Entry 8FNF (electron microscopy, 3.50 A resolution); this record covers chains g and 6 of the 8 polymer chains in the assembly.

# Chain g
Molecule: gRNA
Source organism: Trypanosoma brucei
Sequence (16 nucleotides; row label = number of the first residue in the row; numbers below 1 keep their minus sign (U-16 is residue -16)):
   -16 UUUUUUUAAA UAAUUU

# Chain 6
Molecule: RAP domain-containing protein
Source organism: Trypanosoma brucei
UniProt: Q57ZX7 (Q57ZX7_TRYB2); residue numbers follow UniProt; this construct covers 1-516
Amino-acid sequence (516 residues; numbered 1 to 516; the number before each row is that of its first residue):
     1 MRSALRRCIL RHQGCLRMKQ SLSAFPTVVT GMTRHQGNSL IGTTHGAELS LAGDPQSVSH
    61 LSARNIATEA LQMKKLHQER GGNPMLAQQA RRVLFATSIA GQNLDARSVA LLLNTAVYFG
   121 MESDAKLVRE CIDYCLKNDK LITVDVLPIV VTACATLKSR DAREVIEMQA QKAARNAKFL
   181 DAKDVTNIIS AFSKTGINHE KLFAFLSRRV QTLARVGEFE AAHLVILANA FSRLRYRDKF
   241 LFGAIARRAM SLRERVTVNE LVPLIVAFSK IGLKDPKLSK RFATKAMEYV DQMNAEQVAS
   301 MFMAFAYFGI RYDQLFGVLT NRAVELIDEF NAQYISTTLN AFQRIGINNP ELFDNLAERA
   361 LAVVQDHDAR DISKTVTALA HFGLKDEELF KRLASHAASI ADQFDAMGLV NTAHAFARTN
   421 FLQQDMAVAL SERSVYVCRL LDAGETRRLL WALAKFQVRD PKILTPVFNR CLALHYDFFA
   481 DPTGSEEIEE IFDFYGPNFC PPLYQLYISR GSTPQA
Unresolved in the structure: 1-57, 510-516

# Chain g / chain 6 interface
Pairs across the interface - 7 pairs, chain g then chain 6:
  U-16(g) with Arg247(6), phosphate contact
  U-15(g) with Arg247(6), salt bridge to the phosphate
  U-14(g) with Arg215(6), salt bridge to the phosphate; Phe240(6), base contact
  U-13(g) with Arg208(6), hydrogen bond to the sugar; Phe240(6), phosphate contact
  U-12(g) with Arg208(6), hydrogen bond to the base
Also at the interface, not in a pair above, chain g (6 interface residues in all): U-11
Also at the interface, not in a pair above, chain 6 (5 interface residues in all): Phe205

# Summary
6 residues of chain g face 5 of chain 6 across their interface, with 2 hydrogen bonds and 2 salt bridges.
Polar pairs include U-12(g)-Arg208(6), U-13(g)-Arg208(6) and U-15(g)-Arg247(6).
Chain g is gRNA and chain 6 is RAP domain-containing protein, both from Trypanosoma brucei; the structure,
Cryo-EM structure of RNase-untreated RESC-C in trypanosomal RNA editing, was determined by electron microscopy
together with 8FN4, 8FN6, 8FNC, 8FNI and 8FNK from the same study.
